PDB entry 6Q58 | X-ray diffraction, 1.50 A resolution | chains C and A of the 3 polymer chains in the assembly

# Chain C (and A)
Molecule: Cytosolic copper storage protein
Source organism: Streptomyces coelicolor 1326
Notes: chain A of this document is another copy of the same molecule, construct and numbering; everything in this record applies to it too
Reference sequence: Q9X8F4 (Q9X8F4_STRCO); numbering as in UniProt (aligned over 17-136)
Chain sequence (120 residues; each row starts with the number of its first residue):
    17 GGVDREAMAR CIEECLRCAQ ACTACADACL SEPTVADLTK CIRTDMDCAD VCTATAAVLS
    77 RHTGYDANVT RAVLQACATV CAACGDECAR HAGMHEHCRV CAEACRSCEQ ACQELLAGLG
Disordered / not traced: 17-18 (chain A: fully traced)
Metal / ion sites: Cu+ site 1: Cys41, Cys104; Cu+ site 2: Cys41, His113, Cys114; Cu+ site 3: Cys57, Cys114
Reported in the primary citation:
  - Cu+ coordination: Cys41, Cys57, Cys104, His113, Cys114

# Chain C / chain A interface
Residue-residue contacts (11; chain C residue first):
  Asp43(C) - Arg59(A)  salt bridge
  Leu46(C) - Thr55(A)
  Leu46(C) - Arg59(A)
  Leu46(C) - Met62(A)  hydrophobic
  Ser47(C) - Arg59(A)  hydrogen bond
  Val51(C) - Ala52(A)  hydrophobic
  Ala52(C) - Val51(A)  hydrophobic
  Thr55(C) - Leu46(A)
  Arg59(C) - Asp43(A)  salt bridge
  Arg59(C) - Leu46(A)
  Arg59(C) - Ser47(A)  hydrogen bond
Other interface residues (no listed pair), chain C (9 interface residues in all): Ile58, Met62
Other interface residues (no listed pair), chain A (9 interface residues in all): Ile58

# Summary
Chain C and chain A each contribute 9 residues to their interface, with 2 hydrogen bonds and 2 salt bridges.
Polar contacts include Asp43(C)-Arg59(A) and Ser47(C)-Arg59(A). Cys41(C) and Cys104(C) form the Cu+ site 1.
The Cu+ site 2 is built by Cys41(C), His113(C) and Cys114(C). The paper reports Cu+ coordination by Cys41(C),
Cys57(C) and Cys104(C) among others.
Both chains are Cytosolic copper storage protein (Streptomyces coelicolor 1326). Entry 6Q58 (Copper loading to
a cytosolic copper storage protein from Streptomyces lividans (five coppers)) was determined by X-ray
diffraction together with 6Q6B, 6QVH, 6QYB and 6R01 from the same study.
